7EF6 - chain A; structure by X-ray diffraction, 1.34 A resolution.

# Chain A
Name: Xanthosine monophosphate phosphatase
From: Arabidopsis thaliana
Reference sequence: Q9SKY5 (Q9SKY5_ARATH); residue numbers follow UniProt; this construct covers 1-250
Chain sequence (250 residues; each row starts with the number of its first residue):
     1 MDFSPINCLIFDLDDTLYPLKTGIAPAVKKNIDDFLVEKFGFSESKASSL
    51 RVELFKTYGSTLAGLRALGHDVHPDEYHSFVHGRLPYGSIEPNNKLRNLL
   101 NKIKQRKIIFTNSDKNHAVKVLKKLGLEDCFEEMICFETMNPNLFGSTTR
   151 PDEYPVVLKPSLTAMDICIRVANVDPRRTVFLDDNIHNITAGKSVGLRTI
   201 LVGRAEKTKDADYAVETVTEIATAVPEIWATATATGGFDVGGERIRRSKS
Not modelled in the structure: 1, 235-250
Metal / ion sites: Mg2+: Asp12, Asp14, Asp184
What the authors report for this chain:
  - Mg2+ coordination: Asp12, Asp14, Asp184
  - catalytic residues: Asp12 (proposed by the authors, not directly observed)
  - mutagenesis - D12A, D183A, D184A: abolished catalytic activity
  - specificity-determining residues: Val28, Lys29, Arg51, Phe55, Thr61

# Overview
The Mg2+ site is built by Asp12, Asp14 and Asp184. From the paper: the catalytic residue Asp12; D12A, D183A
and D184A abolish catalytic activity.
Chain A is Xanthosine monophosphate phosphatase (Arabidopsis thaliana); the structure, Crystal Structure of
Xanthosine monophosphate phosphatase in the unliganded state, was determined by X-ray diffraction, deposited
together with 7EF7.
